1DID - chains A and B; structure by X-ray diffraction, 2.50 A resolution.

== Chain A (and B) ==
Name: D-xylose isomerase
Source organism: Arthrobacter sp
Notes: EC 5.3.1.5; chain B of this document is another copy of the same molecule, construct and numbering; everything in this record applies to it too
UniProtKB: P12070 (XYLA_ARTS7); numbering as in UniProt (aligned over 1-394)
Amino-acid sequence (394 residues; each row starts with the number of its first residue):
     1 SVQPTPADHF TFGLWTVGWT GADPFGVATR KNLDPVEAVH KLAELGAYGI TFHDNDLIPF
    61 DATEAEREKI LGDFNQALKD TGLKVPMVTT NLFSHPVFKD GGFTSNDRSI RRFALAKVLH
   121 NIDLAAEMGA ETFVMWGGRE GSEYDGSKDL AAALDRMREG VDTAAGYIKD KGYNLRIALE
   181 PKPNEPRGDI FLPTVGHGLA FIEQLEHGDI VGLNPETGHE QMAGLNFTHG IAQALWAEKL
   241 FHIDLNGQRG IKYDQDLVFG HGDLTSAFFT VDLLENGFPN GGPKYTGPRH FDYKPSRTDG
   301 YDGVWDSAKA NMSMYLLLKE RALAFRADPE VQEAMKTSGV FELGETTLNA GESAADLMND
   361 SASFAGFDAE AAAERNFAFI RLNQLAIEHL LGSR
Unresolved in the structure: 1
Bound ions: Mn2+ site 1: Glu-180, Glu-216, Asp-244, Asp-292 (together with 2,5-dideoxy-2,5-imino-D-glucitol); Mn2+ site 2: Glu-216, His-219, Asp-254, Asp-256
Ligand contacts: 2,5-dideoxy-2,5-imino-D-glucitol (DIG): Trp-15, His-53, Met-87, Thr-89, Phe-93, Val-134, Trp-136, Glu-180, Asn-214, Glu-216, His-219, Asp-244, His-290, Asp-292

== Chain A / chain B interface ==
Pairs across the interface - 64 pairs, chain A then chain B:
  Asn-226(A) / Arg-249(B)
  Arg-249(A) / Asn-226(B)
  Val-258(A) / Ile-380(B)  hydrophobic
  His-261(A) / Asn-383(B)  hydrogen bond
  His-261(A) / Gln-384(B)  hydrogen bond
  Leu-264(A) / Thr-265(B)
  Leu-264(A) / Leu-390(B)  hydrophobic
  Thr-265(A) / Leu-264(B)
  Pro-295(A) / Ile-380(B)  hydrophobic
  Ser-296(A) / Ile-380(B)
  Thr-298(A) / Arg-375(B)
  Thr-298(A) / Phe-377(B)  hydrogen bond (backbone-backbone)
  Thr-298(A) / Phe-379(B)
  Asp-299(A) / Asn-376(B)
  Asp-299(A) / Ala-378(B)  hydrogen bond (side chain-backbone)
  Asp-299(A) / Phe-379(B)  hydrogen bond (side chain-backbone)
  Asp-299(A) / Ile-380(B)  hydrogen bond (side chain-backbone)
  Gly-300(A) / Asn-376(B)  hydrogen bond (backbone-side chain)
  Asp-302(A) / Asn-376(B)
  Gly-303(A) / Asn-376(B)
  Ser-307(A) / Ile-380(B)
  Ala-310(A) / Gln-384(B)
  Ser-313(A) / Gln-384(B)
  Met-314(A) / Gln-384(B)
  Met-314(A) / Ile-387(B)  hydrophobic
  Met-314(A) / Leu-391(B)  hydrophobic
  Leu-317(A) / Glu-388(B)
  Leu-317(A) / Leu-391(B)  hydrophobic
  Leu-317(A) / Ser-393(B)
  Arg-321(A) / Leu-391(B)  hydrogen bond (side chain-backbone)
  Arg-321(A) / Ser-393(B)
  Arg-375(A) / Thr-298(B)
  Asn-376(A) / Asp-299(B)
  Asn-376(A) / Gly-300(B)  hydrogen bond (side chain-backbone)
  Asn-376(A) / Asp-302(B)
  Asn-376(A) / Gly-303(B)
  Phe-377(A) / Thr-298(B)  hydrogen bond (backbone-backbone)
  Phe-377(A) / Asp-299(B)
  Ala-378(A) / Asp-299(B)  hydrogen bond (backbone-side chain)
  Phe-379(A) / Thr-298(B)
  Phe-379(A) / Asp-299(B)  hydrogen bond (backbone-side chain)
  Ile-380(A) / Pro-295(B)
  Ile-380(A) / Ser-296(B)
  Ile-380(A) / Asp-299(B)  hydrogen bond (backbone-side chain)
  Ile-380(A) / Ser-307(B)
  Arg-381(A) / Asp-306(B)
  Asn-383(A) / His-261(B)  hydrogen bond
  Gln-384(A) / His-261(B)  hydrogen bond
  Gln-384(A) / Ala-310(B)
  Gln-384(A) / Met-314(B)
  Ile-387(A) / Met-314(B)  hydrophobic
  Glu-388(A) / Leu-317(B)
  Leu-390(A) / Leu-264(B)  hydrophobic
  Leu-390(A) / Leu-391(B)
  Leu-391(A) / Met-314(B)  hydrophobic
  Leu-391(A) / Leu-317(B)  hydrophobic
  Leu-391(A) / Arg-321(B)  hydrogen bond (backbone-side chain)
  Leu-391(A) / Leu-390(B)  hydrophobic
  Leu-391(A) / Leu-391(B)
  Leu-391(A) / Gly-392(B)
  Gly-392(A) / Arg-321(B)
  Gly-392(A) / Leu-391(B)
  Ser-393(A) / Leu-317(B)
  Ser-393(A) / Arg-321(B)
Interface residues without a listed pair, chain A (38 interface residues in all): Ile-251, Gly-262, Asp-306, Leu-318
Interface residues without a listed pair, chain B (37 interface residues in all): Ile-251, Val-258, Gly-262, Ser-313, Arg-381

== In short ==
Chain A and chain B form an interface of 38 and 37 residues respectively, with 16 hydrogen bonds. Polar pairs
include His-261(A)/Asn-383(B), His-261(A)/Gln-384(B) and Asp-299(A)/Ala-378(B). Bound to chain A:
2,5-dideoxy-2,5-imino-D-glucitol. The Mn2+ site 1 is built by Glu-180(A), Glu-216(A), Asp-244(A) and
Asp-292(A).
Both chains are D-xylose isomerase (Arthrobacter sp). Entry 1DID (Observations of reaction intermediates and
the mechanism of aldose-ketose interconversion by D-xylose isomerase) was determined by X-ray diffraction
(same publication as 1DIE).
